6CVJ - chains A and C of the 4 polymer chains in the assembly; structure by electron microscopy, 3.20 A resolution.

# Chain A
Molecule: Tubulin alpha-1B chain
Source organism: Sus scrofa
UniProt: Q2XVP4 (TBA1B_PIG); residues 1-451 here = UniProt positions 1-451
Sequence (451 residues; numbered 1 to 451; the number before each row is that of its first residue):
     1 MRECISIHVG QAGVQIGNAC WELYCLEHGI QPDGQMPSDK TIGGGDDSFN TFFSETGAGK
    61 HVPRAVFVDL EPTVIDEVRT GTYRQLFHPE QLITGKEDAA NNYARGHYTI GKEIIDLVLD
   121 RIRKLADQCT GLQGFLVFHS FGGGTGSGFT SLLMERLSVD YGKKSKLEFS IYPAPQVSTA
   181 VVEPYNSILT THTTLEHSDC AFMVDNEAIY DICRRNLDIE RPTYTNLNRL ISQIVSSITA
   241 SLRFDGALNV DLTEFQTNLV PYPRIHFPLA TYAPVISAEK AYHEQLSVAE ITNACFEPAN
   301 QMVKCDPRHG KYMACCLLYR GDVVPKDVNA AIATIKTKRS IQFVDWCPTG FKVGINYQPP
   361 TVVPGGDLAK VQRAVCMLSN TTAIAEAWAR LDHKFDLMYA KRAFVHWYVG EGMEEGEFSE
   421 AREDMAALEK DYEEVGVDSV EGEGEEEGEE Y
Unresolved in the structure: 440-451
Curated features (UniProtKB/Swiss-Prot):
  - motif: Met1 to Cys4 (MREC motif)
  - active site: Glu254
  - binding site (GTP): Gly10, Gln11, Ala12, Gln15, Glu71, Ala99, Ser140, Gly143, Gly144, Thr145, Gly146, Thr179, Glu183, Asn206, Tyr224, Asn228, Leu252
  - binding site (Mg(2+)): Glu71
  - site: Tyr451 (Involved in polymerization)
  - modified residue: Lys40 (N6,N6,N6-trimethyllysine), Ser48 (Phosphoserine), Ser232 (Phosphoserine), Tyr282 (3'-nitrotyrosine), Arg339 (Omega-N-methylarginine), Ser439 (Phosphoserine), Glu443 (5-glutamyl polyglutamate), Glu445 (5-glutamyl polyglutamate), Tyr451 (3'-nitrotyrosine)
  - cross-link (Glycyl lysine isopeptide (Lys-Gly)): Lys326 (interchain with G-Cter in ubiquitin), Lys370 (interchain with G-Cter in ubiquitin)
Ion coordination: Mg2+: Asp98 (together with GTP)
Residues lining bound ligands: GTP (guanosine-5'-triphosphate): Gly10, Gln11, Ala12, Gln15, Ile16, Asp98, Ala99, Ala100, Asn101, Ser140, Gly142, Gly143, Gly144, Thr145, Gly146, Ile171, Thr179, Glu183, Asn206, Tyr224, Leu227, Asn228, Ile231

# Chain C
Molecule: Tubulin beta chain
Source organism: Sus scrofa
UniProt: P02554 (TBB_PIG); the author numbering skips numbers that UniProt does not, so the offset changes along the chain: 1-44 = UniProt 1-44; 47-360 = UniProt 45-358; 369-455 = UniProt 359-445
Sequence (445 residues; row label = number of the first residue in the row; note: 10 numbers in that range are skipped by the numbering (no residue carries them; nothing is unmodelled there)):
     1 MREIVHIQAG QCGNQIGAKF WEVISDEHGI DPTGSYHGDS DLQL
    47 ERINVYYNEA AGNKYVPRAI LVDLEPGTMD SVRSGPFGQI FRPDNFVFGQ SGAGNNWAKG
   107 HYTEGAELVD SVLDVVRKES ESCDCLQGFQ LTHSLGGGTG SGMGTLLISK IREEYPDRIM
   167 NTFSVVPSPK VSDTVVEPYN ATLSVHQLVE NTDETYCIDN EALYDICFRT LKLTTPTYGD
   227 LNHLVSATMS GVTTCLRFPG QLNADLRKLA VNMVPFPRLH FFMPGFAPLT SRGSQQYRAL
   287 TVPELTQQMF DAKNMMAACD PRHGRYLTVA AVFRGRMSMK EVDEQMLNVQ NKNSSYFVEW
   347 IPNNVKTAVC DIPP
   369 RGLKMSATFI GNSTAIQELF KRISEQFTAM FRRKAFLHWY TGEGMDEMEF TEAESNMNDL
   429 VSEYQQYQDA TADEQGEFEE EGEEDEA
Unresolved in the structure: 437-455
Curated features (UniProtKB/Swiss-Prot):
  - motif: Met1 to Ile4 (MREI motif)
  - binding site (GTP): Gln11, Glu71, Ser140, Gly144, Thr145, Gly146, Asn206, Asn228
  - binding site (Mg(2+)): Glu71
  - modified residue: Ser40 (Phosphoserine), Lys60 (N6-acetyllysine), Ser174 (Phosphoserine), Thr287 (Phosphothreonine), Thr292 (Phosphothreonine), Arg320 (Omega-N-methylarginine), Glu448 (5-glutamyl polyglutamate)
  - cross-link (Glycyl lysine isopeptide (Lys-Gly)): Lys60 (interchain with G-Cter in ubiquitin), Lys326 (interchain with G-Cter in ubiquitin)
Residues lining bound ligands:
  - GDP (guanosine-5'-diphosphate), molecule 1: Gly10, Gln11, Cys12, Gln15, Ile16, Ala99, Asn101, Ser140, Gly142, Gly143, Gly144, Thr145, Gly146, Val171, Asp179, Glu183, Asn206, Leu209, Tyr224, Leu227, Asn228
  - GDP, molecule 2: Gln247, Leu248, Met325

# Interface between chain A and chain C
Pairs across the interface (61):
  Met1(A) - Pro72(C)  hydrophobic
  Met1(A) - Phe94(C)  hydrophobic
  Met1(A) - Gln96(C)
  Arg2(A) - Glu71(C)  salt bridge
  Gln133(A) - Glu71(C)
  Leu248(A) - Gln11(C)
  Asn249(A) - Gln11(C)
  Asp251(A) - Glu71(C)
  Thr253(A) - Gly100(C)
  Glu254(A) - Gly100(C)
  Glu254(A) - Asn101(C)  hydrogen bond
  Gln256(A) - Trp407(C)  hydrogen bond (backbone-side chain)
  Thr257(A) - Gly100(C)  hydrogen bond (side chain-backbone)
  Thr257(A) - Asn101(C)
  Thr257(A) - Phe404(C)
  Asn258(A) - Asn101(C)
  Asn258(A) - Thr180(C)
  Asn258(A) - Val181(C)  hydrogen bond (side chain-backbone)
  Asn258(A) - Val182(C)
  Asn258(A) - Phe404(C)
  Val260(A) - Phe404(C)
  Val260(A) - His406(C)
  Val260(A) - Trp407(C)  hydrogen bond (backbone-side chain)
  Pro261(A) - Phe404(C)  hydrogen bond (backbone-backbone)
  Pro261(A) - His406(C)  hydrogen bond (backbone-side chain)
  Tyr262(A) - Arg401(C)  hydrogen bond (side chain-backbone)
  Tyr262(A) - His406(C)
  Pro263(A) - His406(C)
  Val324(A) - Thr221(C)
  Val324(A) - Pro222(C)
  Pro325(A) - Tyr210(C)
  Pro325(A) - Tyr224(C)  hydrophobic
  Lys326(A) - Tyr210(C)
  Lys326(A) - Thr220(C)  hydrogen bond (side chain-backbone)
  Lys326(A) - Pro222(C)
  Asn329(A) - Val177(C)
  Asn329(A) - Glu207(C)  hydrogen bond
  Asn329(A) - Tyr210(C)
  Ile332(A) - Val177(C)  hydrophobic
  Ala333(A) - Val177(C)
  Lys336(A) - Lys176(C)  hydrogen bond (side chain-backbone)
  Trp346(A) - Ala397(C)
  Trp346(A) - Met398(C)
  Trp346(A) - Arg401(C)
  Trp346(A) - Ala403(C)  hydrophobic
  Pro348(A) - Gln394(C)
  Pro348(A) - Met398(C)
  Thr349(A) - Ser178(C)
  Thr349(A) - Val181(C)  hydrogen bond (side chain-backbone)
  Thr349(A) - Pro184(C)
  Thr349(A) - Gln394(C)
  Phe351(A) - Ser178(C)  hydrogen bond (backbone-side chain)
  Phe351(A) - Thr180(C)
  Phe351(A) - Val181(C)
  Lys352(A) - Asn101(C)
  Lys352(A) - Asp179(C)
  Lys352(A) - Val181(C)
  Val353(A) - Asp179(C)  hydrogen bond (backbone-backbone)
  Glu434(A) - Arg401(C)  hydrogen bond (backbone-side chain)
  Val437(A) - Arg401(C)  hydrogen bond (backbone-side chain)
  Ser439(A) - Arg400(C)  hydrogen bond (backbone-side chain)
Interface residues without a listed pair, chain A (44 interface residues in all): Asp46, Thr130, Gly131, Leu242, Gly246, Ala247, Leu259, Met313, Ala314, Cys315, Asp345, Cys347, Gly350
Interface residues without a listed pair, chain C (37 interface residues in all): Gly73, Asp76, Gly98, Lys105, Glu183, Thr223, Lys402

# In short
Chain A and chain C form an interface of 44 and 37 residues respectively, with 17 hydrogen bonds and 1 salt
bridge. Among the polar pairs are Arg2(A)-Glu71(C), Glu254(A)-Asn101(C) and Gln256(A)-Trp407(C). One GDP
molecule is bound between chain A and chain C.
Chain A is Tubulin alpha-1B chain and chain C is Tubulin beta chain, both from Sus scrofa; the structure,
Model of synthetic tau (four tandem repeats of first repeat sequence) bound to the microtubule, was determined
by electron microscopy, deposited together with 6CVN.
